PDB entry 7JYI | electron microscopy, 3.40 A resolution | chains D and F of the 4 polymer chains in the assembly

== Chain D (and F) ==
Protein: M protein
From: Zika virus
Notes: chain F of this document is another copy of the same molecule, construct and numbering; everything in this record applies to it too
Reference sequence: C8XPB1 (C8XPB1_ZIKV); residues 1-75 here correspond to UniProt positions 216-290 (UniProt number = residue number + 215)
Sequence (75 residues; each row starts with the number of its first residue):
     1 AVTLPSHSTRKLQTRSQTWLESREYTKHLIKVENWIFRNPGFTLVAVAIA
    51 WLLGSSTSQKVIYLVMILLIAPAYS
Reported in the primary citation:
  - mutagenesis - T57A, S58A: unchanged growth

== Interface between chain D and chain F ==
Residue-residue contacts (48):
  Val-2(D) with Leu-20(F), hydrophobic; Lys-27(F); Lys-31(F)
  Thr-3(D) with Ile-30(F); Lys-31(F)
  Thr-9(D) with Tyr-74(F)
  Arg-10(D) with Arg-38(F); Asn-39(F), hydrogen bond
  Arg-23(D) with Val-2(F)
  Lys-27(D) with Val-2(F); Thr-3(F)
  His-28(D) with Ala-73(F); Tyr-74(F), hydrogen bond (side chain-backbone)
  Lys-31(D) with Thr-3(F)
  Val-32(D) with Ser-75(F)
  Arg-38(D) with Arg-10(F)
  Asn-39(D) with Arg-10(F), hydrogen bond
  Leu-53(D) with Gln-59(F), hydrogen bond (backbone-side chain); Ile-62(F), hydrophobic
  Ser-55(D) with Gln-59(F)
  Gln-59(D) with Leu-53(F); Ser-55(F); Gln-59(F), hydrogen bond; Tyr-63(F), hydrogen bond (backbone-side chain)
  Ile-62(D) with Leu-53(F), hydrophobic; Tyr-63(F), hydrophobic
  Tyr-63(D) with Gln-59(F), hydrogen bond (side chain-backbone); Ile-62(F), hydrophobic; Tyr-63(F); Met-66(F), hydrophobic
  Met-66(D) with Tyr-63(F), hydrophobic; Met-66(F), hydrophobic; Ile-67(F), hydrophobic; Ile-70(F), hydrophobic
  Ile-67(D) with Met-66(F), hydrophobic
  Leu-69(D) with Ile-70(F), hydrophobic; Ser-75(F)
  Ile-70(D) with Met-66(F); Leu-69(F), hydrophobic; Ile-70(F), hydrophobic
  Ala-73(D) with His-28(F); Ser-75(F)
  Tyr-74(D) with Thr-9(F); His-28(F)
  Ser-75(D) with His-28(F); Val-32(F); Leu-69(F); Ala-73(F)
Interface residues without a listed pair, chain D (28 interface residues in all): Ser-8, Leu-20, Ile-30, Trp-35, Gly-54
Interface residues without a listed pair, chain F (29 interface residues in all): Ala-1, Ser-8, Arg-23, Trp-35, Gly-54

== Overview ==
28 residues of chain D face 29 of chain F across their interface; the contacts include 7 hydrogen bonds. Polar
contacts include Arg-10(D)/Asn-39(F), His-28(D)/Tyr-74(F) and Leu-53(D)/Gln-59(F). From the paper: T57A and
S58A of chain D leave growth unchanged.
Chain D and chain F are both M protein (Zika virus); the structure, Subparticle Map of ZIKV MR-766, was
determined by electron microscopy.
